PDB entry 1Z73 | X-ray diffraction, 2.50 A resolution | chain A

# Chain A
Protein: protein ArnA
From: Escherichia coli
Notes: fragment: dehydrogenase domain
UniProt: P77398 (ARNA_ECOLI); numbering as in UniProt (aligned over 306-660)
Amino-acid sequence (358 residues; row label = number of the first residue in the row):
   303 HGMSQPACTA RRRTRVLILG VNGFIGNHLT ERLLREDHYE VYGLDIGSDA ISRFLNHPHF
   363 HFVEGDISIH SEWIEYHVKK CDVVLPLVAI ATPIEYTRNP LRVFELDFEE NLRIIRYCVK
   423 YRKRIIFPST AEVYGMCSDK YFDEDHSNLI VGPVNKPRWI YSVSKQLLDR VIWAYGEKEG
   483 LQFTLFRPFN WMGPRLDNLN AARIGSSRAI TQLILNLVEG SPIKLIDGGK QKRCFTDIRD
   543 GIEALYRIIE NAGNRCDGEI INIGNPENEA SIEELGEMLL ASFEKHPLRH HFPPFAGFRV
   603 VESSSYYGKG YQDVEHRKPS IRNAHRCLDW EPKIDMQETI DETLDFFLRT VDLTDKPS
Disordered / not traced: 303-314, 606-615, 657-660
Sequence notes: cloning artifact (303-305); engineered mutation Ala433 (Ser in P77398)
Swiss-Prot annotation at these positions:
  - active site: Glu434 (Proton acceptor), Arg619 (Proton donor)
  - binding site (NAD(+)): Asp347, Asp368, Ile369
  - binding site (UDP-alpha-D-glucuronate): Ala393, Tyr398, Arg460, Asn492, Lys526 to Arg535, Tyr613
  - mutagenesis: Glu434 (E434A: 100-fold lower specific activity; E434Q: No activity), Arg619 (R619E/Y: No activity; R619M: 400-fold lower activity)
Reported in the primary citation:
  - mutagenesis - S433A: decreased catalytic activity
  - catalytic residues: Thr432, Tyr463, Lys467 (proposed by the authors, not directly observed)
  - catalytic residues: Arg619

# Overview
From UniProt: active-site residues Glu434 and Arg619, 3 NAD+-binding residues, 15
UDP-alpha-D-glucuronate-binding residues and 2 mutagenesis sites. From the paper: catalytic residues Thr432,
Tyr463 and Lys467 among others; S433A reduces catalytic activity.
Chain A is protein ArnA (Escherichia coli); the structure, Crystal Structure of E. coli ArnA dehydrogenase
(decarboxylase) domain, S433A mutant, was determined by X-ray diffraction (same publication as 1Z74, 1Z75,
1Z7B and 1Z7E).
